PDB entry 7AEF | electron microscopy, 2.80 A resolution | chains M and R of the 48 polymer chains in the assembly

== Chain M (and R) ==
Protein: LysM domain-containing protein
Source organism: Algoriphagus machipongonensis
Notes: chain R of this document is another copy of the same molecule, construct and numbering; everything in this record applies to it too
UniProtKB: A3HTB8 (A3HTB8_9BACT); residue numbers follow UniProt; this construct covers 1-228
Amino-acid sequence (228 residues; numbered 1 to 228; the number before each row is that of its first residue):
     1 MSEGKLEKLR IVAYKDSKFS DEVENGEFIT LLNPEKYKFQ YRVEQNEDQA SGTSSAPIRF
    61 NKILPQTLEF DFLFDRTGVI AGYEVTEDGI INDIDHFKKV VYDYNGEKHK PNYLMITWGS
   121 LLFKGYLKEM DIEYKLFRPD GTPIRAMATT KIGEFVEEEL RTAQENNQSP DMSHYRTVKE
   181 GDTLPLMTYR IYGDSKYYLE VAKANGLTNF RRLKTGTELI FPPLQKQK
Disordered / not traced: 1, 169, 228

== How chain M and chain R interact ==
Residue-residue contacts (65; chain M residue first):
  Asn61(M) with Ser51(R); Gly52(R), hydrogen bond (backbone-backbone)
  Lys62(M) with Gln49(R); Ala50(R); Ser51(R); Thr53(R)
  Ile63(M) with Gln49(R), hydrogen bond (backbone-side chain); Thr53(R), hydrogen bond (backbone-backbone); Ser54(R)
  Ile91(M) with Ser120(R)
  Lys98(M) with Tyr41(R)
  Tyr102(M) with Tyr41(R); Ile63(R)
  Tyr104(M) with Glu165(R); Asn167(R), hydrogen bond
  Gly106(M) with Asn166(R); Asn167(R); Gln168(R), hydrogen bond (backbone-backbone)
  Glu107(M) with Gln168(R)
  His109(M) with Phe60(R); Asn167(R), hydrogen bond; Gln168(R)
  Pro111(M) with Phe60(R)
  Tyr126(M) with Gln45(R); Ile58(R)
  Leu127(M) with Val43(R); Gln45(R), hydrogen bond (backbone-side chain)
  Lys128(M) with Arg42(R); Val43(R), hydrogen bond (backbone-backbone); Gln45(R)
  Glu129(M) with Tyr41(R); Arg42(R)
  Met130(M) with Gln40(R); Tyr41(R), hydrogen bond (backbone-backbone); Arg42(R), hydrogen bond (backbone-side chain)
  Asp131(M) with Lys38(R), salt bridge; Phe39(R); Gln40(R), hydrogen bond; Arg42(R), salt bridge
  Ile132(M) with Lys38(R); Phe39(R), hydrogen bond (backbone-backbone)
  Glu133(M) with Lys36(R), salt bridge; Tyr37(R)
  Tyr134(M) with Lys36(R); Tyr37(R), hydrogen bond (backbone-backbone); Phe39(R), hydrophobic
  Lys135(M) with Glu35(R)
  Phe137(M) with Glu35(R); Tyr37(R), hydrophobic
  Pro139(M) with Lys5(R); Leu6(R); Glu7(R), hydrogen bond (backbone-backbone)
  Asp140(M) with Lys5(R); Gly119(R)
  Gly141(M) with Gly119(R); Ser120(R)
  Glu154(M) with Ile58(R)
  Val156(M) with Ser55(R); Pro57(R)
  Glu158(M) with Pro57(R)
  Arg161(M) with Thr53(R); Ser54(R); Ser55(R)
  Glu165(M) with Thr53(R); Ser54(R), hydrogen bond
Interface residues without a listed pair, chain M (36 interface residues in all): Phe60, Leu64, Pro65, Lys110, Pro143, Phe155
Interface residues without a listed pair, chain R (35 interface residues in all): Glu3, Glu47, Ala56, Gln66, Trp118

== In short ==
36 residues of chain M face 35 of chain R across their interface; the contacts include 15 hydrogen bonds and 3
salt bridges. Polar pairs include Asp131(M)-Lys38(R), Asp131(M)-Arg42(R) and Glu133(M)-Lys36(R).
Both chains are LysM domain-containing protein (Algoriphagus machipongonensis). Entry 7AEF (Cryo-EM structure
of an extracellular contractile injection system in marine bacterium Algoriphagus machipongonensis, the
baseplate complex ...) was determined by electron microscopy (same publication as 7ADZ, 7AE0 and 7AEB).
